4WU9 - chains H and J of the 10 polymer chains in the assembly; structure by X-ray diffraction, 2.60 A resolution.

Chain H:
Name: Histone H2B 1.1
Source organism: Xenopus laevis
UniProt: P02281 (H2B11_XENLA); residues -2 to 122 here correspond to UniProt positions 2-126 (UniProt number = residue number + 4)
Amino-acid sequence (125 residues; numbered -2 to 122; the number before each row is that of its first residue; numbers below 1 keep their minus sign (Pro-2 is residue -2)):
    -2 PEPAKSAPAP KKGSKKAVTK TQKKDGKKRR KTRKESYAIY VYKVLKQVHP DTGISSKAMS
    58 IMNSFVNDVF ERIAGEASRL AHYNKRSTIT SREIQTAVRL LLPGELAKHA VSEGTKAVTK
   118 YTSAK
Not modelled in the structure: -2 to 27
Differences from the reference sequence: engineered mutation Thr29 (Ser33 in P02281)
Swiss-Prot annotation at these positions:
  - modified residue: Lys2 (N6-acetyllysine), Lys9 (N6-acetyllysine), Ser11 (Phosphoserine), Lys12 (N6-acetyllysine), Lys17 (N6-acetyllysine)
  - glycosylation: Ser109 (O-linked (GlcNAc) serine)
  - cross-link: Lys117 (Glycyl lysine isopeptide (Lys-Gly) (interchain with G-Cter in ubiquitin))

Chain J:
Molecule: 145-nt DNA strand
Sequence (145 nucleotides; each row starts with the number of its first residue; numbers below 1 keep their minus sign (DA-72 is residue -72)):
   -72 ATCAATATCC ACCTGCAGAT ACTACCAAAA GTGTATTTGG AAACTGCTCC ATCAAAAGGC
   -12 ATGTTCAGCT GATTCAGCTG AACATGCCTT TTGATGGAGC AGTTTCCAAA TACACTTTTG
    48 GTAGTATCTG CAGGTGGATA TTGAT
Ion coordination: Pt ion near DG-14 (its only coordinating residue here)

Interface between chain H and chain J:
Residue-residue contacts (15):
  Lys28(H) with DG29(J), sugar contact; DT30(J), phosphate contact
  Thr29(H) with DG29(J), phosphate contact
  Arg30(H) with DA-46(J), hydrogen bond to the base; DA-45(J), sugar contact
  Tyr39(H) with DT-53(J), hydrogen bond to the phosphate
  Gly50(H) with DT-53(J), phosphate contact
  Ile51(H) with DT-53(J), phosphate contact
  Ser52(H) with DA-54(J), phosphate contact
  Ser53(H) with DA-54(J), hydrogen bond to the phosphate
  Arg83(H) with DG-33(J), phosphate contact; DA-32(J), salt bridge to the phosphate
  Ser84(H) with DG-33(J), hydrogen bond to the phosphate
  Thr85(H) with DG-34(J), hydrogen bond to the phosphate; DG-33(J), hydrogen bond to the phosphate
Interface residues without a listed pair, chain H (13 interface residues in all): Glu32, Lys82
Interface residues without a listed pair, chain J (10 interface residues in all): DA-44

In short:
13 residues of chain H face 10 of chain J across their interface, with 6 hydrogen bonds and 1 salt bridge.
Polar pairs include Arg30(H)-DA-46(J), Tyr39(H)-DT-53(J) and Ser53(H)-DA-54(J).
Chain H is Histone H2B 1.1 (Xenopus laevis) and chain J is a 145-nt DNA strand; the structure, Structure of
cisPtNAP-NCP145, was determined by X-ray diffraction together with 4WU8 from the same study.
